Entry 6N7R (electron microscopy, 3.20 A resolution); this record covers chains C and R of the 18 polymer chains in the assembly.

== Chain C ==
Protein: U1 small nuclear ribonucleoprotein A
Source organism: Saccharomyces cerevisiae (strain ATCC 204508 / S288c)
UniProt: P32605 (RU1A_YEAST); numbering as in UniProt (aligned over 1-298)
Amino-acid sequence (350 residues; each row starts with the number of its first residue):
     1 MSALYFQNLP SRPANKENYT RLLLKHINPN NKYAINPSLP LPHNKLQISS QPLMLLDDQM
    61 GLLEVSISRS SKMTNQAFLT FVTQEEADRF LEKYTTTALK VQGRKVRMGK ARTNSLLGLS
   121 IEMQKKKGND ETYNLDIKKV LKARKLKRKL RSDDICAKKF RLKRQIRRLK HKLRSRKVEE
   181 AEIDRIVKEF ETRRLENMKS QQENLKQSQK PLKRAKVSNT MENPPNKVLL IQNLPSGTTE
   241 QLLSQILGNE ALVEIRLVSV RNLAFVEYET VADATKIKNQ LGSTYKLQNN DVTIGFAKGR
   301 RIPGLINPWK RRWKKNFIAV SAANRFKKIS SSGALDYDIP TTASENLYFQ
Unresolved in the structure: 47-54, 126-132, 149-350
Differences from the reference sequence: expression tag (299-350)

== Chain R ==
Molecule: U1 snRNA
Source organism: Saccharomyces cerevisiae
Sequence (568 nucleotides; row label = number of the first residue in the row):
     1 AUACUUACCU UAAGAUAUCA GAGGAGAUCA AGAAGUCCUA CUGAUCAAAC AUGCGCUUCC
    61 AAUAGUAGAA GGACGUUAAG CAUUUAUCAU UGAACUAUAA UUGUUCAUUG AAGUCAUUGA
   121 UGCAAACUCC UUGGUCACAC ACACAUACGG CGCGGAAGGC GUGUUUGCUG ACGUUUCCAU
   181 UCCCUUGUUU CAAUCAUUGG UUAAUCCCUU GAUUCCUUUG GGGAUUUUUG GGUUAAACUG
   241 AUUUUUGGGG CCCUUUGUUU CUUCUGCCUG GAGAAGUUUG ACACCAAAUU CAAAUUGGUG
   301 UUAGGGGAGC UGGGGCCUUU CAAAAGAGAG CUUUGUAGAG GCAUUCUUUU UGACUACUUU
   361 UCUCUAGCGU GCCAUUUUAG UUUUUGACGG CAGAUUCGAA UGAACUUAAG UUUAUGAUGA
   421 AGGUAUGGCU GUUGAGAUUA UUUGGUCGGG AUUGUAGUUU GAAGAUGUGC UCUUUUGAGC
   481 AGUCUCAACU UUGCUCGUUC CCGUUAUGGG AAAAAUUUUG GAAGGUCUUG GUAGGAACGG
   541 GUGGAUCUUA UAAUUUUUGA UUUAUUUU
Unresolved in the structure: 26-32, 566-568

== How chain C and chain R interact ==
Residue-residue contacts (78):
  Tyr5(C) with A141(R), base contact; C142(R), stacking on the base
  Gln7(C) with C140(R), phosphate contact; A141(R), hydrogen bond to the phosphate
  Arg12(C) with C60(R), phosphate contact; A61(R), phosphate contact
  Pro13(C) with C59(R), phosphate contact; C60(R), phosphate contact
  Ala14(C) with C59(R), phosphate contact
  Asn15(C) with U58(R), phosphate contact; C59(R), hydrogen bond to the phosphate
  Lys16(C) with C148(R), hydrogen bond to the base; G149(R), salt bridge to the phosphate; G150(R), base contact
  Asn18(C) with U58(R), hydrogen bond to the phosphate; C59(R), hydrogen bond to the phosphate
  His43(C) with A147(R), base contact
  Asn44(C) with A145(R), hydrogen bond to the base
  Lys45(C) with A145(R), base contact
  Leu46(C) with A145(R), sugar contact
  Glu64(C) with A147(R), hydrogen bond to the base
  Val65(C) with A147(R), hydrogen bond to the base; C148(R), base contact
  Ser66(C) with A143(R), base contact; A147(R), base contact; C148(R), base contact
  Ile67(C) with C148(R), base contact
  Ser68(C) with C148(R), sugar contact; G149(R), phosphate contact
  Arg69(C) with G149(R), hydrogen bond to the phosphate; G150(R), phosphate contact
  Ser70(C) with G149(R), base contact; G150(R), phosphate contact
  Ser71(C) with G150(R), phosphate contact
  Lys72(C) with A141(R), base contact; C142(R), phosphate contact
  Met73(C) with A141(R), sugar contact; A143(R), sugar contact
  Thr74(C) with A141(R), base contact
  Asn75(C) with A141(R), base contact
  Phe78(C) with C142(R), base contact; A143(R), stacking on the base
  Lys100(C) with A67(R), hydrogen bond to the sugar
  Gln102(C) with G68(R), sugar contact
  Gly103(C) with A62(R), hydrogen bond to the sugar; A67(R), base contact
  Arg104(C) with A62(R), salt bridge to the phosphate; U63(R), salt bridge to the phosphate
  Arg107(C) with A64(R), base contact; C140(R), sugar contact
  Ala111(C) with C142(R), base contact
  Arg112(C) with C142(R), base contact
  Thr113(C) with A143(R), hydrogen bond to the base
  Asn114(C) with A143(R), base contact; C144(R), hydrogen bond to the base; U426(R), base contact
  Ser115(C) with A143(R), base contact; C144(R), base contact
  Leu116(C) with C144(R), base contact; A145(R), base contact
  Leu117(C) with A145(R), base contact
  Tyr133(C) with U385(R), sugar contact
  Asn134(C) with G428(R), hydrogen bond to the phosphate
  Leu135(C) with U426(R), sugar contact; G427(R), phosphate contact
  Ile137(C) with U385(R), sugar contact
  Lys138(C) with U424(R), hydrogen bond to the base; A425(R), base contact; U426(R), sugar contact
  Val140(C) with U146(R), phosphate contact; U385(R), base contact
  Leu141(C) with G422(R), base contact; G423(R), base contact
  Lys142(C) with A425(R), base contact; U426(R), hydrogen bond to the base
  Lys145(C) with U424(R), hydrogen bond to the base
  Arg148(C) with A421(R), salt bridge to the phosphate; G422(R), salt bridge to the phosphate
Also at the interface, not in a pair above, chain C (52 interface residues in all): Ala3, Asn8, Lys105, Asp136, Arg144
Also at the interface, not in a pair above, chain R (33 interface residues in all): G65, U66, A69, U384

== Summary ==
52 residues of chain C and 33 residues of chain R are in contact, with 17 hydrogen bonds, 5 salt bridges and 2
aromatic stacking contacts. Polar pairs include Lys16(C)-C148(R), Asn44(C)-A145(R) and Glu64(C)-A147(R).
Here chain C is U1 small nuclear ribonucleoprotein A (Saccharomyces cerevisiae (strain ATCC 204508 / S288c))
and chain R is U1 snRNA (Saccharomyces cerevisiae). Entry 6N7R (Saccharomyces cerevisiae spliceosomal E
complex (ACT1)) was determined by electron microscopy together with 6N7P from the same study.
